7SXO - chains E and F of the 7 polymer chains in the assembly; structure by electron microscopy, 3.30 A resolution.

Chain E (and F):
Molecule: Lon protease homolog, mitochondrial
Organism: Saccharomyces cerevisiae (strain ATCC 204508 / S288c)
Notes: EC 3.4.21.53; chain F of this document is another copy of the same molecule, construct and numbering; everything in this record applies to it too
UniProtKB: P36775 (LONM_YEAST); residues 182-1133 here = UniProt positions 182-1133
Amino-acid sequence (968 residues; each row starts with the number of its first residue):
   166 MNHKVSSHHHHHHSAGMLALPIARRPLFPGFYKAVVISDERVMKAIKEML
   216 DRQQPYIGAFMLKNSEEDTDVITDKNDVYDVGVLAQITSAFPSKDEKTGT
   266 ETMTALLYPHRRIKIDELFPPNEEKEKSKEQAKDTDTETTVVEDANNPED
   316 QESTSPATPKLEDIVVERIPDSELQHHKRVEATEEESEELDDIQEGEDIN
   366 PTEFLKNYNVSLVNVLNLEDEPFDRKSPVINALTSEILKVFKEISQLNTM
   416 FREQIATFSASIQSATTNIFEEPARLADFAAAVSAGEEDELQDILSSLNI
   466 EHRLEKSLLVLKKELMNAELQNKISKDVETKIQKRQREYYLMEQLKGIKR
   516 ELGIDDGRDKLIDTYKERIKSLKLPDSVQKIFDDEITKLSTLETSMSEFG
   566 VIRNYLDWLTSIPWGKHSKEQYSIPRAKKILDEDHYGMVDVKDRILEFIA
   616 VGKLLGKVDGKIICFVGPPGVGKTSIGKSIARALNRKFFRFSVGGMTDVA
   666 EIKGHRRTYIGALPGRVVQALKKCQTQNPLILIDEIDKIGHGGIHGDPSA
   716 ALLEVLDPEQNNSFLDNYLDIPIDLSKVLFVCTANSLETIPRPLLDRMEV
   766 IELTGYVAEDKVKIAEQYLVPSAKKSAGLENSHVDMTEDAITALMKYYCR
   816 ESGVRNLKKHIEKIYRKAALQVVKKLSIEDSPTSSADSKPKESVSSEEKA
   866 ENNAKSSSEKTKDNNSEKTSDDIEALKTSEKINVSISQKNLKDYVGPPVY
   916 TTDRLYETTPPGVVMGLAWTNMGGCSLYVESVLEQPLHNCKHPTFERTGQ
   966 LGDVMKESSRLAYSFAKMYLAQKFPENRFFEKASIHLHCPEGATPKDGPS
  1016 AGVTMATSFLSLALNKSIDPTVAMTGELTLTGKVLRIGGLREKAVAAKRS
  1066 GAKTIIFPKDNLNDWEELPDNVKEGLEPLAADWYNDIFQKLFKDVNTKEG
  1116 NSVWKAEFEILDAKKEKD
Not modelled in the structure: 166-528, 842-894, 1128-1133 (chain F: 166-526, 842-895, 1130-1133)
Sequence notes: expression tag (166-181)
Swiss-Prot annotation at these positions:
  - active site: Ser-1015, Lys-1058
  - binding site (ATP): Gly-632 to Thr-639
  - mutagenesis: Lys-638 (K638N: Abolishes ATP-binding), Ser-1015 (S1015A: Abolishes peptidase activity)
Residues lining bound ligands: ATP (adenosine-5'-triphosphate): Asp-599, His-600, Tyr-601, Gly-602, Met-603, Pro-633, Pro-634, Gly-635, Val-636, Gly-637, Lys-638, Thr-639, Ser-640, Asp-699, Glu-700, Asn-750, Tyr-771, Ile-779, Tyr-783, Val-819, Arg-820, Lys-823
What the authors report for this chain:
  - binding site for endogenous substrate: Tyr-674, Ile-675
  - binding site for ATP: Lys-638, Glu-700, Asn-750, Arg-820
  - binding site for Mg2+: Glu-700 (proposed by the authors, not directly observed)
  - catalytic residues: Ser-1015, Lys-1058
  - mutagenesis - S1015A: abolished catalytic activity on casein

Chain E / chain F interface:
Residue-residue contacts - 95 pairs, chain E then chain F:
  Lys-545(E) / Lys-687(F)
  Lys-553(E) / Arg-568(F)
  Lys-553(E) / Asn-569(F)  hydrogen bond
  Thr-556(E) / Thr-559(F)  hydrogen bond (backbone-side chain)
  Thr-556(E) / Arg-568(F)  hydrogen bond
  Glu-558(E) / Thr-559(F)
  Glu-558(E) / Ser-560(F)
  Ser-562(E) / Ile-675(F)
  Glu-563(E) / Ile-675(F)
  Arg-609(E) / Arg-831(F)
  Leu-611(E) / Leu-835(F)
  Glu-612(E) / Arg-831(F)  salt bridge
  Glu-612(E) / Lys-832(F)  salt bridge
  Glu-612(E) / Leu-835(F)
  Ala-615(E) / Leu-835(F)  hydrophobic
  Ala-615(E) / Val-838(F)  hydrophobic
  Val-616(E) / Ser-791(F)
  Val-616(E) / Ala-792(F)  hydrophobic
  Val-616(E) / Arg-831(F)
  Val-616(E) / Ala-834(F)  hydrophobic
  Leu-619(E) / Ala-792(F)
  Leu-619(E) / Val-838(F)  hydrophobic
  Leu-620(E) / Ser-791(F)
  Leu-620(E) / Gly-793(F)
  Val-664(E) / Gly-660(F)
  Arg-671(E) / Ala-665(F)  hydrogen bond (side chain-backbone)
  Arg-671(E) / Glu-666(F)  salt bridge
  Arg-671(E) / Leu-678(F)
  Arg-671(E) / Pro-679(F)  hydrogen bond (side chain-backbone)
  Arg-671(E) / Gly-680(F)
  Arg-671(E) / Gln-684(F)
  Arg-672(E) / Leu-678(F)
  Thr-673(E) / His-670(F)
  Thr-673(E) / Gly-676(F)  hydrogen bond (side chain-backbone)
  Thr-673(E) / Ala-677(F)
  Thr-673(E) / Leu-678(F)
  Tyr-674(E) / Asp-663(F)
  Tyr-674(E) / Ala-665(F)
  Tyr-674(E) / His-670(F)
  Ile-709(E) / Gly-705(F)
  Ile-709(E) / Gly-707(F)
  Ile-709(E) / Gly-708(F)
  His-710(E) / Ile-709(F)
  Ala-715(E) / Gly-659(F)
  Ala-715(E) / Lys-703(F)
  Leu-718(E) / Lys-703(F)
  Glu-719(E) / Ser-657(F)  hydrogen bond
  Gln-725(E) / Thr-639(F)
  Gln-725(E) / Arg-655(F)  hydrogen bond
  Gln-725(E) / Asp-699(F)  hydrogen bond
  Ser-728(E) / Arg-655(F)  hydrogen bond
  Leu-730(E) / Arg-655(F)
  Asn-732(E) / Glu-666(F)  hydrogen bond
  Asp-735(E) / Arg-681(F)  salt bridge
  Asp-735(E) / Gln-684(F)  hydrogen bond
  Arg-757(E) / Asn-936(F)
  Leu-760(E) / Lys-824(F)
  Asp-761(E) / Pro-634(F)
  Asp-761(E) / Arg-820(F)
  Asp-761(E) / Lys-824(F)  hydrogen bond (backbone-side chain)
  Arg-762(E) / Arg-820(F)
  Met-763(E) / Lys-824(F)  hydrogen bond (backbone-side chain)
  Glu-764(E) / Arg-831(F)  salt bridge
  Asp-968(E) / Gln-965(F)
  Val-969(E) / Gln-965(F)
  Glu-972(E) / Thr-963(F)
  Glu-972(E) / Gly-964(F)  hydrogen bond (side chain-backbone)
  Glu-972(E) / Gln-965(F)  hydrogen bond (side chain-backbone)
  Arg-975(E) / Glu-949(F)  salt bridge
  Arg-975(E) / Glu-961(F)  salt bridge
  Arg-975(E) / His-1001(F)
  Leu-976(E) / His-1003(F)
  Ser-979(E) / Glu-949(F)  hydrogen bond
  Ser-979(E) / His-1001(F)  hydrogen bond
  Lys-982(E) / Glu-949(F)  salt bridge
  Lys-982(E) / Gln-950(F)
  Met-983(E) / Leu-948(F)
  Met-983(E) / Glu-949(F)  hydrogen bond (backbone-backbone)
  Met-983(E) / Gln-950(F)
  Ala-986(E) / Pro-951(F)  hydrophobic
  Glu-1042(E) / Glu-1006(F)
  Glu-1042(E) / Gly-1007(F)  hydrogen bond (side chain-backbone)
  Thr-1044(E) / Tyr-921(F)
  Thr-1044(E) / Glu-945(F)
  Leu-1045(E) / Glu-945(F)
  Leu-1045(E) / Val-947(F)  hydrophobic
  Leu-1045(E) / His-1001(F)
  Leu-1045(E) / His-1003(F)
  Thr-1046(E) / Tyr-921(F)  hydrogen bond
  Thr-1046(E) / Val-928(F)
  Thr-1046(E) / Glu-945(F)  hydrogen bond
  Lys-1048(E) / Tyr-921(F)
  Leu-1050(E) / Glu-1006(F)
  Arg-1051(E) / Thr-917(F)
  Glu-1082(E) / Pro-912(F)
Also at the interface, not in a pair above, chain E (64 interface residues in all): Ile-546, Thr-552, Met-561, Val-566, Lys-593, Phe-613, Lys-618, Lys-626, Asp-712, Ala-716, Asp-722, Pro-758, Pro-1014
Also at the interface, not in a pair above, chain F (76 interface residues in all): Met-561, Phe-564, Gly-635, Tyr-674, Glu-700, Asn-750, Lys-790, Leu-794, Glu-816, Asn-821, Glu-827, Val-837, Lys-839, Thr-916, Pro-925, Leu-1002, Pro-1005, Ala-1008

Summary:
The interface between chain E and chain F involves 64 residues on one side and 76 on the other; the contacts
include 22 hydrogen bonds and 8 salt bridges. Polar contacts include Glu-612(E)/Arg-831(F),
Glu-612(E)/Lys-832(F) and Arg-671(E)/Glu-666(F). The paper reports catalytic residues Ser-1015(E) and
Lys-1058(E); S1015A of chain E abolishes catalytic activity on casein.
Chain E and chain F are both Lon protease homolog, mitochondrial (Saccharomyces cerevisiae (strain ATCC 204508
/ S288c)); the structure, Yeast Lon (PIM1) with endogenous substrate, was determined by electron microscopy.
